PDB entry 6UU1 | X-ray diffraction, 4.10 A resolution (low resolution: residue-level contacts below are approximate; hydrogen-bond / salt-bridge calls are withheld) | chains FFF and 111 of the 9 polymer chains in the assembly

# Chain FFF
Name: RNA polymerase sigma factor RpoS
Organism: Escherichia coli K-12
Reference sequence: P13445 (RPOS_ECOLI); residues 1-328 here = UniProt positions 1-328
Amino-acid sequence (336 residues; row label = number of the first residue in the row):
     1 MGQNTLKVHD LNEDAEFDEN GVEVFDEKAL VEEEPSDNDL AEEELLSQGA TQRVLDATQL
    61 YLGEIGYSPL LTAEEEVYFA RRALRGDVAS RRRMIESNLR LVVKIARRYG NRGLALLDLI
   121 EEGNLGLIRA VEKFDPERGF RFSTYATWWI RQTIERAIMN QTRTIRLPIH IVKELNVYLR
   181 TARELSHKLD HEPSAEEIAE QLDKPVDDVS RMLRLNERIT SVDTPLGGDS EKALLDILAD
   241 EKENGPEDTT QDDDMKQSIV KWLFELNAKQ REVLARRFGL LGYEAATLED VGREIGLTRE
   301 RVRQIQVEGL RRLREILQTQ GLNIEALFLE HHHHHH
Unresolved in the structure: 1-52, 330-336
Sequence notes: conflict Gly2 (Ser in P13445), Glu33 (Gln in P13445); expression tag (329-336)
Swiss-Prot annotation at these positions:
  - DNA-binding region: Leu288 to Val307 (H-T-H motif)
  - region: Asp56 to Ala89 (Sigma-70 factor domain-1)
  - motif: Asp118 to Glu121 (Interaction with polymerase core subunit RpoC)
  - mutagenesis: Lys173 (K173E: Eliminates RpoS proteolysis. Lack of interaction with RssB), Glu174 (E174T: 2-fold increase in RpoS half-life. Does not affect interaction with RssB), Val177 (V177K: 3-fold increase in RpoS half-life), Tyr178 (Y178L: Does not affect RpoS half-life)

# Chain 111
Molecule: Synthetic DNA 50-MER (promoter non-template strand)
Sequence (50 nucleotides; numbered 10 to 59; the number before each row is that of its first residue):
    10 ACCTTGACAT CCCACCTCAC GTATGCTATA ATGTGTGCAG TCTGACGCGG
Unresolved in the structure: 10-26, 45-47

# How chain FFF and chain 111 interact
Pairs across the interface (42; chain FFF residue first):
  Leu62(FFF) with DG42(111); DT43(111)
  Gly63(FFF) with DG42(111)
  Gly66(FFF) with DG42(111)
  Glu76(FFF) with DT41(111)
  Ser97(FFF) with DT41(111)
  Asn98(FFF) with DT41(111)
  Arg100(FFF) with DT41(111); DG42(111)
  Leu101(FFF) with DT41(111)
  Lys104(FFF) with DT41(111); DG42(111); DT43(111)
  Arg107(FFF) with DT43(111); DG44(111)
  Leu116(FFF) with DG44(111)
  Lys133(FFF) with DC35(111); DA37(111)
  Phe134(FFF) with DA37(111)
  Asp135(FFF) with DA37(111)
  Arg138(FFF) with DA37(111)
  Phe140(FFF) with DT38(111); DA39(111)
  Arg141(FFF) with DA39(111); DA40(111); DT41(111)
  Ser143(FFF) with DA39(111); DA40(111); DT41(111)
  Thr144(FFF) with DA39(111); DA40(111)
  Tyr145(FFF) with DT36(111); DA37(111)
  Thr147(FFF) with DA40(111)
  Trp148(FFF) with DA37(111)
  Trp149(FFF) with DC35(111); DT36(111)
  Gln152(FFF) with DC35(111); DT36(111)
  Arg156(FFF) with DT33(111)
  His170(FFF) with DT31(111); DA32(111)
Interface residues without a listed pair, chain FFF (31 interface residues in all): Gln59, Leu70, Arg129, Arg166, Ile169
Interface residues without a listed pair, chain 111 (14 interface residues in all): DG34

# Summary
31 residues of chain FFF face 14 of chain 111 across their interface. UniProt lists 4 mutagenesis sites on
chain FFF.
Here chain FFF is RNA polymerase sigma factor RpoS (Escherichia coli K-12) and chain 111 is Synthetic DNA
50-MER (promoter non-template strand). Entry 6UU1 (E. coli sigma-S transcription initiation complex with a
4-nt RNA and a CTP ("Fresh" crystal soaked ...) was determined by X-ray diffraction together with 6UTV, 6UTW,
6UTX, 6UTY, 6UTZ, 6UU0 and 11 further entries from the same study.
